PDB entry 4V2W | X-ray diffraction, 1.81 A resolution | chains A and C

[Chain A]
Protein: Lysine-specific demethylase 4A
Organism: Homo sapiens
Notes: EC 1.14.11.-; fragment: catalytic domain
Reference sequence: O75164 (KDM4A_HUMAN); numbering as in UniProt (aligned over 1-359)
Sequence (381 residues; numbered -21 to 359; the number before each row is that of its first residue; numbers below 1 keep their minus sign (Met-21 is residue -21)):
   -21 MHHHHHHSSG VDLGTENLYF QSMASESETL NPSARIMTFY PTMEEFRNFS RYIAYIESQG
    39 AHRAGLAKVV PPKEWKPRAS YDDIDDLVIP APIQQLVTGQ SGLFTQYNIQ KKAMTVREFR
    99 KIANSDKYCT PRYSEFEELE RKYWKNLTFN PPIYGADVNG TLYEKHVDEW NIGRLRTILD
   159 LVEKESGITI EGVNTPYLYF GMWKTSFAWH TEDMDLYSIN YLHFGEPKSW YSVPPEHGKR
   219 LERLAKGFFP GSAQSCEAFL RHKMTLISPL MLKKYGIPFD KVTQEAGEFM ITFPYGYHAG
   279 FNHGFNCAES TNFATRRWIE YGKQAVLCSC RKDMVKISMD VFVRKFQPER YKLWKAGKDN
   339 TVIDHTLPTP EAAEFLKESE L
Unresolved in the structure: -21 to 6, 355-359
Construct notes: expression tag (-21 to 0)
Metal / ion sites: Ni2+: His188, Glu190, His276 (together with N-oxalylglycine); Zn2+: Cys234, His240, Cys306, Cys308
Residues lining bound ligands: N-oxalylglycine (OGA): Tyr132, Tyr177, Phe185, His188, Glu190, Ser196, Ile197, Asn198, Lys206, Trp208, Thr270, His276, Ser288
Curated features (UniProtKB/Swiss-Prot):
  - binding site (2-oxoglutarate): Tyr132, Asn198, Lys206, Lys241
  - binding site (Fe cation): His188, Glu190, His276
  - binding site (Zn(2+)): Cys234, His240, Cys306, Cys308
  - modified residue: Ala2 (N-acetylalanine)

[Chain C]
Protein: Histone H3.1T
Organism: Homo sapiens
Notes: fragment: histone h3k27me3 peptide, residues 17-36
Reference sequence: Q16695 (H31T_HUMAN); residues 16-35 here correspond to UniProt positions 17-36 (UniProt number = residue number + 1)
Sequence (20 residues; numbered 16 to 35; the number before each row is that of its first residue):
    16 PRKQLATKAA RKSAPATGGV
Unresolved in the structure: 16-24, 29-35
Modified positions: Lys27 (n-trimethyllysine; M3L)
Curated features (UniProtKB/Swiss-Prot):
  - modified residue: Arg17 (Asymmetric dimethylarginine), Lys18 (N6-(2-hydroxyisobutyryl)lysine), Lys23 (N6-(2-hydroxyisobutyryl)lysine), Arg26 (Citrulline), Lys27 (N6,N6,N6-trimethyllysine), Ser28 (ADP-ribosylserine)

[Chain A / chain C interface]
Contacting residue pairs - 15 pairs, chain A then chain C:
  Asp135(A) - Ser28(C)
  Ile168(A) - Ala25(C)
  Glu169(A) - Arg26(C)
  Glu169(A) - Lys27(C)  hydrogen bond (backbone-backbone)
  Gly170(A) - Lys27(C)
  Tyr175(A) - Arg26(C)
  Tyr175(A) - Lys27(C)  hydrogen bond (side chain-backbone)
  Tyr177(A) - Lys27(C)
  Glu190(A) - Lys27(C)
  Lys241(A) - Ser28(C)
  Ser288(A) - Lys27(C)
  Thr289(A) - Lys27(C)
  Asn290(A) - Lys27(C)
  Asp311(A) - Ala25(C)
  Val313(A) - Arg26(C)
Interface residues without a listed pair, chain A (17 interface residues in all): Thr167, Val171, Asp191, Met312

[In short]
The interface between chain A and chain C involves 17 residues on one side and 4 on the other, with 2 hydrogen
bonds. Polar pairs include Tyr175(A)-Lys27(C) and Glu169(A)-Lys27(C). Bound to chain A: N-oxalylglycine.
Here chain A is Lysine-specific demethylase 4A and chain C is Histone H3.1T, both from Homo sapiens. Entry
4V2W (JMJD2A COMPLEXED WITH NI(II), NOG AND HISTONE H3K27me3 PEPTIDE (16-35)) was determined by X-ray
diffraction, deposited together with 4V2V.
